8TKM - chains A and C of the 4 polymer chains in the assembly; structure by X-ray diffraction, 2.80 A resolution.

# Chain A
Molecule: Nuclear factor NF-kappa-B p50 subunit
From: Mus musculus
UniProt: P25799 (NFKB1_MOUSE); numbering as in UniProt (aligned over 39-350)
Sequence (312 residues; each row starts with the number of its first residue):
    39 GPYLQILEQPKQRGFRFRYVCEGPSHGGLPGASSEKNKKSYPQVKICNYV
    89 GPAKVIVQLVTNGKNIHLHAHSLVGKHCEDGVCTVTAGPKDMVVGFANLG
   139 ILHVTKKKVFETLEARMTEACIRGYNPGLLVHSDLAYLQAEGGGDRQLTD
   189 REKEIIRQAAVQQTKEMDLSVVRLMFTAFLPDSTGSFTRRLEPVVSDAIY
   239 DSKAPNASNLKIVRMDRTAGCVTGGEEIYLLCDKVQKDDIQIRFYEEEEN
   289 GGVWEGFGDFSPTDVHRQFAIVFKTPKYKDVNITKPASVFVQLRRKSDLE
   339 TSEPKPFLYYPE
Swiss-Prot annotation at these positions:
  - modified residue: Cys-59 (S-nitrosocysteine), Ser-335 (Phosphoserine)
  - lipidation: Cys-59 (S-(15-deoxy-Delta12,14-prostaglandin J2-9-yl)cysteine)
  - cross-link: Lys-323 (Glycyl lysine isopeptide (Lys-Gly) (interchain with G-Cter in SUMO2))
What the authors report for this chain:
  - binding site for 17-mer kappaB DNA (chain C): Arg-54, Arg-56, Tyr-57, Glu-60, His-64, Lys-241, Gln-274
  - binding site for 17-mer kappaB DNA: Glu-60, Lys-241

# Chain C
Molecule: 17-mer kappaB DNA
Sequence (17 nucleotides; numbered 1 to 17; the number before each row is that of its first residue):
     1 TGTGGGATTTTCCCATG

# Interface between chain A and chain C
Contacting residue pairs - 11 pairs, chain A then chain C:
  Arg-54(A) / DG5(C)  hydrogen bond to the base
  Arg-54(A) / DG6(C)  hydrogen bond to the base
  Arg-56(A) / DG4(C)  base contact
  Arg-56(A) / DG5(C)  hydrogen bond to the base
  Ser-63(A) / DG2(C)  sugar contact
  Ser-63(A) / DT3(C)  phosphate contact
  His-64(A) / DT3(C)  sugar contact
  His-64(A) / DG4(C)  hydrogen bond to the base
  His-64(A) / DG5(C)  base contact
  Gly-65(A) / DT3(C)  phosphate contact
  Gly-65(A) / DG4(C)  phosphate contact
Also at the interface, not in a pair above, chain A (7 interface residues in all): Glu-60, Gly-66
Also at the interface, not in a pair above, chain C (6 interface residues in all): DA7

# In short
Chain A and chain C form an interface of 7 and 6 residues respectively, with 4 hydrogen bonds. Among the polar
pairs are Arg-54(A)/DG5(C), Arg-54(A)/DG6(C) and Arg-56(A)/DG5(C). The paper reports a binding site for 17-mer
kappaB DNA (chain C) at Arg-54(A), Arg-56(A) and Tyr-57(A) among others; a binding site for 17-mer kappaB DNA
at Glu-60(A) and Lys-241(A).
Chain A is Nuclear factor NF-kappa-B p50 subunit (Mus musculus) and chain C is a 17-mer kappaB DNA; the
structure, Murine NF-kappaB p50 Rel Homology Region homodimer in complex with 17-mer kappaB DNA from human
interleukin-6 ..., was determined by X-ray diffraction together with 8TKL and 8TKN from the same study.
